Entry 2X8G (X-ray diffraction, 1.90 A resolution); this record covers chain A.

== Chain A ==
Name: Thioredoxin glutathione reductase
From: Schistosoma mansoni
Notes: EC 1.6.4.5
Reference sequence: Q962Y6 (Q962Y6_SCHMA); residue numbers follow UniProt; this construct covers 1-598
Sequence (598 residues; numbered 1 to 598; the number before each row is that of its first residue):
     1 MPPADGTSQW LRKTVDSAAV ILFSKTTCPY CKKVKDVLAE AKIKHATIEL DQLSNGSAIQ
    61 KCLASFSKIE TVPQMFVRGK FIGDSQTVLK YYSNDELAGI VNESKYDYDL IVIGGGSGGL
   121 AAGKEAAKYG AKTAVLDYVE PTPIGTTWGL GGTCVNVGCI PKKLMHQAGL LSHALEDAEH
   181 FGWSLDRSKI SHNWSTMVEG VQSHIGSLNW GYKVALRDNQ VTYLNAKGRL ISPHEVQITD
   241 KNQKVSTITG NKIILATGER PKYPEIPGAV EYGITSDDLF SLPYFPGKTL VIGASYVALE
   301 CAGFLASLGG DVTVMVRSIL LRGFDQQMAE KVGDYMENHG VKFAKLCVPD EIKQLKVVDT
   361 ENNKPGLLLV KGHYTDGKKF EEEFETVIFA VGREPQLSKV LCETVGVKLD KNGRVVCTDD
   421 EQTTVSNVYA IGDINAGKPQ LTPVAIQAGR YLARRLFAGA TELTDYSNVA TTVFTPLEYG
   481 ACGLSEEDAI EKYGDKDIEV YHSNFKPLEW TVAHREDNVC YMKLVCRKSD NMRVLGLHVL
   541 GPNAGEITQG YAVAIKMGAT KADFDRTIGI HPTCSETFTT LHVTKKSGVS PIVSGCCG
Unresolved in the structure: 1-5, 594-598
Disulfide bonds: C28-C31, C154-C159
Residues lining bound ligands: FAD (flavin-adenine dinucleotide): I113, G114, G115, G116, S117, G118, G119, L136, D137, Y138, V139, G152, T153, C154, V157, G158, C159, K162, A226, K227, G228, A256, T257, G258, E259, S276, F280, Y296, V297, R393, K399, V400, I431, G432, D433, Q440, L441, T442, P443, A445, F474, H571, P572
From the paper describing this entry:
  - catalytic residues: C28, C31, C154, C159
  - binding site for flavin-adenine dinucleotide: Y296

== Summary ==
Ligands of chain A: flavin-adenine dinucleotide. The paper reports catalytic residues C28, C31 and C154 among
others; a binding site for flavin-adenine dinucleotide at Y296.
Chain A is Thioredoxin glutathione reductase (Schistosoma mansoni); the structure, Oxidized thioredoxin
glutathione reductase from Schistosoma mansoni, was determined by X-ray diffraction (same publication as 2X8C,
2X8H and 2X99).
